Entry 5GJE (electron microscopy, 21.00 A resolution (very low resolution: no residue pairs are listed; an interface is given only as per-side residue counts)); this record covers chains B and C of the 3 polymer chains in the assembly.

# Chain B
Molecule: Low-density lipoprotein receptor-related protein 6
Organism: Homo sapiens
Reference sequence: O75581 (LRP6_HUMAN); residue numbers follow UniProt; this construct covers 631-1246
Chain sequence (616 residues; numbered 631 to 1246; the number before each row is that of its first residue):
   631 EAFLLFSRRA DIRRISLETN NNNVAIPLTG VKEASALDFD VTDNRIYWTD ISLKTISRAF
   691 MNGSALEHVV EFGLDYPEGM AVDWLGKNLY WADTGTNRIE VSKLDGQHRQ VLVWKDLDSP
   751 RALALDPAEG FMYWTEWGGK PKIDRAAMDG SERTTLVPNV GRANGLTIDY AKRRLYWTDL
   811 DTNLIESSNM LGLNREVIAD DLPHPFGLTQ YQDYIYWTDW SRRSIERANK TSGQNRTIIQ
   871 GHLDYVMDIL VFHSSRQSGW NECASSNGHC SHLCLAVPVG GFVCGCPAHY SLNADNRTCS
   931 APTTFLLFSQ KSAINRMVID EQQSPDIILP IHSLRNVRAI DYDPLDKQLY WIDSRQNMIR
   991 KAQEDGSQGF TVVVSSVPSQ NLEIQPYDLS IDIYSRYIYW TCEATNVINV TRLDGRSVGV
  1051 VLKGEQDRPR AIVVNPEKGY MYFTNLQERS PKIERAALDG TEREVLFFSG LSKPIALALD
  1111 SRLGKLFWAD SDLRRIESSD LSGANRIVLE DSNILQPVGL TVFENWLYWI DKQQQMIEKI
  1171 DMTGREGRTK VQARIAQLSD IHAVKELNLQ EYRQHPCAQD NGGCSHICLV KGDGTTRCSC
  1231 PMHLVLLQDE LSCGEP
Disordered / not traced: 1006-1012, 1244-1246
Disulfide bonds: Cys893-Cys904, Cys900-Cys914, Cys916-Cys929, Cys1207-Cys1218, Cys1214-Cys1228, Cys1230-Cys1243
Covalently attached groups: glycan linked to Asn692; N-acetylglucosamine (NAG) linked to Asn859, Asn865, Asn926, Asn1039
Sequence notes: engineered mutation Ile1062 (Val in O75581)
Swiss-Prot annotation at these positions:
  - glycosylation (N-linked (GlcNAc...) asparagine): Asn692, Asn859, Asn865, Asn926, Asn1039
  - natural variant: Ile1062 (V1062I: this construct carries the variant)

# Chain C
Molecule: Dickkopf-related protein 1
Organism: Homo sapiens
Reference sequence: O94907 (DKK1_HUMAN); numbering as in UniProt (aligned over 182-266)
Chain sequence (85 residues; numbered 182 to 266; the number before each row is that of its first residue):
   182 KGQEGSVCLR SSDCASGLCC ARHFWSKICK PVLKEGQVCT KHRRKGSHGL EIFQRCYCGE
   242 GLSCRIQKDH HQASNSSRLH TCQRH
Disordered / not traced: 250-258
Disulfide bonds: Cys189-Cys201, Cys195-Cys210, Cys200-Cys237, Cys220-Cys245, Cys239-Cys263
Swiss-Prot annotation at these positions:
  - glycosylation: Asn256 (N-linked (GlcNAc...) asparagine)

# Interface between chain B and chain C
At this resolution (21 A) residue pairs are not listed: 28 residues of chain B and 19 of chain C lie at the interface.

# Summary
28 residues of chain B and 19 residues of chain C are in contact. N-acetylglucosamine is covalently linked to
Asn859(B), Asn865(B), Asn926(B) and Asn1039(B).
Here chain B is Low-density lipoprotein receptor-related protein 6 and chain C is Dickkopf-related protein 1,
both from Homo sapiens. Entry 5GJE (Three-dimensional reconstruction of human LRP6 ectodomain complexed with
Dkk1) was determined by electron microscopy.
